Entry 4H13 (X-ray diffraction, 3.07 A resolution); this record covers chains B and G of the 8 polymer chains in the assembly.

== Chain B ==
Protein: Cytochrome b6-f complex subunit 4
Organism: Mastigocladus laminosus
UniProtKB: P83792 (PETD_MASLA); residue numbers follow UniProt; this construct covers 1-160
Chain sequence (160 residues; row label = number of the first residue in the row):
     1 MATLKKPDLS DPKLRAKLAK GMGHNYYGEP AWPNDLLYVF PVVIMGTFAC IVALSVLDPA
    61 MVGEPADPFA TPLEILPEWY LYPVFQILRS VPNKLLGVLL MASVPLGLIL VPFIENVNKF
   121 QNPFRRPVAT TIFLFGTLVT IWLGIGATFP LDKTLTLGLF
Small-molecule neighbours:
  - beta-carotene (BCR): V43, G46, T47
  - chlorophyll a (CLA): Y80, L81, P83, V84, I87, M101, A102, V104, P105, L106, L108, V111, I132, F133, F135, G136, V139, T140, L143
  - heme (HEM): N25, D35, V39, F40, V43, I44
  - dioleoyl-phosphatidylcholine (OPC; (7R,17E)-4-hydroxy-N,N,N,7-tetramethyl-7-[(8E)-octadec-8-enoyloxy]-10-oxo-3,5,9-trioxa-4-phosphaheptacos-17-en-1-aminium 4-oxide), molecule 1: C50, I51, L54
  - dioleoyl-phosphatidylcholine (OPC), molecule 2: I87, L100, S103, V104, G107, L108, V111, I114, E115, V117, N118, R126, P127, V128, A129, I132, L143
  - tridecyl-stigmatellin (TDS; 8-hydroxy-5,7-dimethoxy-3-methyl-2-tridecyl-4H-chromen-4-one), molecule 1: A31, D35, L36, L37, F40, P41
  - tridecyl-stigmatellin (TDS), molecule 2: I75, L76, P77, L81, F85, L88, M101

== Chain G ==
Protein: Cytochrome b6-f complex subunit 5
Organism: Mastigocladus laminosus
UniProtKB: P83797 (PETG_MASLA); residue numbers follow UniProt; this construct covers 1-37
Chain sequence (37 residues; numbered 1 to 37; the number before each row is that of its first residue):
     1 MVEPLLDGLV LGLVFATLGG LFYAAYQQYK RPNELGG
Small-molecule neighbours:
  - beta-carotene (BCR): L13, A16, T17, G19, G20, Y23
  - dioleoyl-phosphatidylcholine (OPC; (7R,17E)-4-hydroxy-N,N,N,7-tetramethyl-7-[(8E)-octadec-8-enoyloxy]-10-oxo-3,5,9-trioxa-4-phosphaheptacos-17-en-1-aminium 4-oxide): L5, L9, L13

== How chain B and chain G interact ==
Contacting residue pairs - 21 pairs, chain B then chain G:
  P7(B) with L35(G)
  L54(B) with L5(G), hydrophobic
  M61(B) with M1(G), hydrophobic
  L76(B) with V2(G), hydrophobic
  W79(B) with L6(G); V10(G), hydrophobic
  Y82(B) with V2(G); D7(G)
  N122(B) with A25(G), hydrogen bond (side chain-backbone); Y29(G)
  P123(B) with A25(G)
  F124(B) with F22(G); A25(G); Y26(G); Y29(G), hydrophobic
  R125(B) with Y29(G)
  T130(B) with F22(G)
  F133(B) with L18(G), hydrophobic
  L134(B) with F22(G), hydrophobic
  T137(B) with L18(G)
  I141(B) with F15(G), hydrophobic
Other interface residues (no listed pair), chain B (20 interface residues in all): L4, K6, L9, Y27, D58
Other interface residues (no listed pair), chain G (19 interface residues in all): L9, L11, V14, Q28, G36, G37

== In short ==
20 residues of chain B and 19 residues of chain G are in contact; the contacts include 1 hydrogen bond. The
hydrogen-bonded pair is N122(B)-A25(G). One dioleoyl-phosphatidylcholine molecule and one beta-carotene
molecule are bound between chain B and chain G.
Chain B is Cytochrome b6-f complex subunit 4 and chain G is Cytochrome b6-f complex subunit 5, both from
Mastigocladus laminosus; the structure, Crystal Structure of the Cytochrome b6f Complex from Mastigocladus
laminosus with TDS, was determined by X-ray diffraction (same publication as 4H44).
